PDB entry 9ER6 | X-ray diffraction, 1.45 A resolution | chains S and T of the 4 polymer chains in the assembly

[Chain S (and T)]
Protein: Hydrogenase-1 small chain
From: Escherichia coli
Notes: EC 1.12.99.6; chain T of this document is another copy of the same molecule, construct and numbering; everything in this record applies to it too
UniProtKB: P69739 (MBHS_ECOLI); residues 1-271 here correspond to UniProt positions 46-316 (UniProt number = residue number + 45)
Sequence (279 residues; each row starts with the number of its first residue):
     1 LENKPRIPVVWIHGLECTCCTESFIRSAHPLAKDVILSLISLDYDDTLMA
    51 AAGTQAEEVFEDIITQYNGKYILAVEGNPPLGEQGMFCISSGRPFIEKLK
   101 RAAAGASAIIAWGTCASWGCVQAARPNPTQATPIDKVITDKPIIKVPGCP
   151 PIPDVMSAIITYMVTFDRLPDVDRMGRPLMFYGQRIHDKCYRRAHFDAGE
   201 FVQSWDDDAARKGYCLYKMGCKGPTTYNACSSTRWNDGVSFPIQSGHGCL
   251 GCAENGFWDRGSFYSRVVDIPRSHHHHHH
Disordered / not traced: 1-4, 267-279 (chain T: 1-3, 267-279)
Construct notes: expression tag (272-279)
UniProt features mapped onto this chain:
  - binding site ([4Fe-4S] cluster): Cys17, Cys20, Cys115, Cys149, His187, Cys190, Cys215, Cys221
  - binding site ([3Fe-4S] cluster): Cys230, Cys249, Cys252
Ion coordination: fe4-s3 cluster Fe: Cys17, Cys19, Cys20, Cys115, Cys120, Cys149; 4Fe-4S cluster Fe: His187, Cys190, Cys215, Cys221; 3Fe-4S cluster Fe: Cys230, Cys249, Cys252
Residues lining bound ligands:
  - 3Fe-4S cluster (F3S): Ile186, Thr226, Asn228, Cys230, Trp235, Phe241, Pro242, Cys249, Leu250, Gly251, Cys252, Ala253
  - fe4-s3 cluster (SF3): Glu16, Cys17, Thr18, Cys19, Cys20, Glu76, Gly113, Thr114, Cys115, Cys120, Gly148, Cys149, Pro150
  - 4Fe-4S cluster (SF4): Ile186, His187, Cys190, Arg192, Arg193, Phe196, Cys215, Leu216, Tyr217, Cys221, Gly223, Pro224, Ile243

[Chain S / chain T interface]
Residue-residue contacts (32):
  Gln184(S) - Lys212(T)  hydrogen bond (side chain-backbone)
  His187(S) - Ala194(T)
  Asp188(S) - Tyr191(T)
  Asp188(S) - Ala194(T)
  Asp188(S) - His195(T)
  Lys189(S) - Tyr191(T)
  Lys189(S) - His195(T)  hydrogen bond
  Lys189(S) - Lys212(T)  hydrogen bond (side chain-backbone)
  Lys189(S) - Gly213(T)
  Cys190(S) - Cys190(T)
  Cys190(S) - Tyr191(T)
  Tyr191(S) - Asp188(T)
  Tyr191(S) - Lys189(T)
  Tyr191(S) - Cys190(T)
  Tyr191(S) - Tyr191(T)  hydrophobic
  Tyr191(S) - Ser232(T)
  Arg193(S) - Ala194(T)
  Arg193(S) - Asp197(T)  salt bridge
  Ala194(S) - His187(T)
  Ala194(S) - Asp188(T)
  Ala194(S) - Arg193(T)
  His195(S) - Asp188(T)
  His195(S) - Lys189(T)  hydrogen bond
  Asp197(S) - Arg193(T)  salt bridge
  Asp197(S) - Asp197(T)
  Lys212(S) - Gln184(T)  hydrogen bond (backbone-side chain)
  Lys212(S) - Lys189(T)  hydrogen bond (backbone-side chain)
  Gly213(S) - Lys189(T)
  Ser232(S) - Tyr191(T)
  Ser232(S) - Arg234(T)
  Arg234(S) - Arg234(T)
  Arg234(S) - Gly238(T)  hydrogen bond (side chain-backbone)
Interface residues without a listed pair, chain S (17 interface residues in all): Tyr214, Ser231, Gly238
Interface residues without a listed pair, chain T (17 interface residues in all): Tyr214, Ser231

[Summary]
Chain S and chain T each contribute 17 residues to their interface, with 7 hydrogen bonds and 2 salt bridges.
Polar contacts include Arg193(S)-Asp197(T), Gln184(S)-Lys212(T) and Lys189(S)-His195(T). Bound to chain S:
4Fe-4S cluster, 3Fe-4S cluster and fe4-s3 cluster.
Chain S and chain T are both Hydrogenase-1 small chain (Escherichia coli); the structure, Hydrogenase-1 Ni-SI
state, was determined by X-ray diffraction.
